6Z5S - chains L and A of the 32 polymer chains in the assembly; structure by electron microscopy, 2.65 A resolution.

Chain L:
Molecule: Reaction center protein L chain
Source organism: Rhodopseudomonas palustris (strain ATCC BAA-98 / CGA009)
Reference sequence: O83005 (RCEL_RHOPA); numbering as in UniProt (aligned over 1-277)
Sequence (277 residues; numbered 1 to 277; the number before each row is that of its first residue):
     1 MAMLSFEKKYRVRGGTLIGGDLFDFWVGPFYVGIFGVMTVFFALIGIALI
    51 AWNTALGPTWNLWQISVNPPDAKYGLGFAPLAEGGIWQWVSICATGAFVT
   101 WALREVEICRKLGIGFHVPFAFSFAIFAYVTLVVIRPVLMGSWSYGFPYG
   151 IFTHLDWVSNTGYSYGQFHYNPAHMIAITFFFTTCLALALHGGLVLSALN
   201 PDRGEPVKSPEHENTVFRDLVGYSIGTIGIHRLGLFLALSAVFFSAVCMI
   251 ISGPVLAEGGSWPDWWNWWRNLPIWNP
Not modelled in the structure: 1
Ion coordination: Fe ion: H191, H231 (shared with 3 residues of chain M)
Residues lining bound ligands:
  - 6PL ((4S,7R)-4-hydroxy-N,N,N-trimethyl-9-oxo-7-[(palmitoyloxy)methyl]-3,5,8-trioxa-4-phosphahexacosan-1-aminium 4-oxide), molecule 1: F25, W26, V27, G28, V40, L44
  - 6PL, molecule 2: N61, W63, F152
  - bacteriochlorophyll a (BCL), molecule 1: I47, I50, F98, Y129, L132, F147, I151, F152, H154, L155, V158
  - bacteriochlorophyll a (BCL), molecule 2: F98, F122, A125, I126, A128, Y129, L132, W157, V158, S159, T161, G162, Y163, F168, H169, H174, A177, I178, F181, F182, V242, S245, A246, C248, M249
  - bacteriochlorophyll a (BCL), molecule 3: V158, Y163, H169, F182
  - bacteriochlorophyll a (BCL), molecule 4: H169, M175, I178, T179, F182, T183, L186, L220, V221
  - bacteriopheophytin a (BPH), molecule 1: T39, F42, A43, G46, I47, I50, V90, C93, A94, A97, F98, W101, E105, V118, A121, F122, F124, A125, F147, P148, Y149, G150, I151, H154, F181, A238, L239, V242
  - bacteriopheophytin a (BPH), molecule 2: F182, C185, L186, A189, L190, L220, V221
  - ubiquinone-10 (U10), molecule 1: F30, Y31, V32, G36, V37, V40, W101, R104
  - ubiquinone-10 (U10), molecule 2: L76, F78, W87, Q88, S91, I92, T95, V133, V134, V138, W143
  - ubiquinone-10 (U10), molecule 3: W266, W268, W269
Reported in the primary citation:
  - binding site for ubiquinone-10: W143, W269
  - conformationally variable residues (helix shift, side-chain flip): S209, F217, V221, Y223

Chain A:
Molecule: Light-harvesting complex 1 alpha chain
Source organism: Rhodopseudomonas palustris (strain ATCC BAA-98 / CGA009)
Reference sequence: Q6N9L4 (Q6N9L4_RHOPA); residues 1-63 here = UniProt positions 1-63
Sequence (63 residues; numbered 1 to 63; the number before each row is that of its first residue):
     1 MWRIWLLFDPRRALVLLFVFLFGLAIIIHFILLSTSRFNWLDGPRAAKAA
    51 SISLPFTPPSMPV
Not modelled in the structure: 1, 42-63
Modified residues: M1 (N-formylmethionine; FME)
Residues lining bound ligands:
  - bacteriochlorophyll a (BCL), molecule 1: F18, V19, L21, F22, G23, A25, H29, L32, F38, W40
  - bacteriochlorophyll a (BCL), molecule 2: F20, G23, I28
  - bacteriochlorophyll a (BCL), molecule 3: L21, L24, A25, I28, H29, L32, F38
  - spirilloxanthin (CRT), molecule 1: R3, I4, L6, L7
  - spirilloxanthin (CRT), molecule 2: L14, L17, F18, F20, L21, L24, I27, I28, I31
Reported in the primary citation:
  - binding site for bacteriochlorophyll a: H29

Interface between chain L and chain A:
Residue-residue contacts (11):
  I18(L) with L16(A), hydrophobic
  G19(L) with R12(A)
  G20(L) with R12(A)
  F78(L) with F30(A), hydrophobic; L33(A); S34(A)
  A79(L) with S34(A), hydrogen bond (backbone-side chain)
  P80(L) with S34(A)
  W89(L) with I27(A), hydrophobic; F30(A), hydrophobic; I31(A)
Interface residues without a listed pair, chain L (11 interface residues in all): L22, F23, I34, L81
Interface residues without a listed pair, chain A (8 interface residues in all): F8

Summary:
Chain L and chain A form an interface of 11 and 8 residues respectively, with 1 hydrogen bond. The
hydrogen-bonded pair is A79(L)-S34(A). The paper reports a binding site for ubiquinone-10 at W143(L) and
W269(L); a binding site for bacteriochlorophyll a at H29(A).
Chain L is Reaction center protein L chain and chain A is Light-harvesting complex 1 alpha chain, both from
Rhodopseudomonas palustris (strain ATCC BAA-98 / CGA009); the structure, RC-LH1(14)-W complex from
Rhodopseudomonas palustris, was determined by electron microscopy, deposited together with 6Z5R.
